1FIF - chains A and B of the 3 polymer chains in the assembly; structure by X-ray diffraction, 1.95 A resolution.

# Chain A (and B)
Molecule: Mannose-binding protein-A
Source organism: Rattus norvegicus
Notes: chain B of this document is another copy of the same molecule, construct and numbering; everything in this record applies to it too
UniProtKB: P19999 (MBL1_RAT); the construct has insertions or renumbered stretches relative to UniProt, so the offset changes along the chain: 73-180 = UniProt 90-197; 182-190 = UniProt 198-206; 195-226 = UniProt 207-238
Sequence (154 residues; each row starts with the number of its first residue):
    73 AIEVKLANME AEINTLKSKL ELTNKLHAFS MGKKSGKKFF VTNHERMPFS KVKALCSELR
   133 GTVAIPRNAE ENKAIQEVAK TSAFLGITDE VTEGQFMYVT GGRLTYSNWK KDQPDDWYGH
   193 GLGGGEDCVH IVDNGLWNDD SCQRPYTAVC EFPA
Cystine bridges: C128-C222, C200-C214
Construct notes: engineered mutation Q185 (Glu202 in P19999), D187 (Asn204 in P19999), W189 (His206 in P19999), G196 (Ser208 in P19999), H202 (Thr214 in P19999), D212 (Ile224 in P19999), R216 (Ala228 in P19999), P217 (Ser229 in P19999), Y218 (His230 in P19999); insertion (181, 191-194)
Ion coordination: Ca2+ site 1: E84, E165, D199; Ca2+ site 2: D161, E165, D188, E198, D199; Ca2+ site 3: Q185, D187, E198, N210, D211
Swiss-Prot annotation at these positions:
  - binding site (Ca(2+)): D161, E165, E198, D199, N210, D211

# How chain A and chain B interact
Residue-residue contacts - 40 pairs, chain A then chain B:
  I74(A) with I74(B), hydrophobic; L78(B), hydrophobic
  K77(A) with L78(B)
  L78(A) with L78(B), hydrophobic
  M81(A) with L78(B); M81(B), hydrophobic; E82(B); I85(B), hydrophobic
  E84(A) with K89(B), salt bridge
  T87(A) with K89(B), hydrogen bond
  L88(A) with L88(B), hydrophobic; K89(B); L92(B), hydrophobic
  K91(A) with L92(B)
  L92(A) with L92(B)
  L94(A) with E130(B); L131(B); R132(B)
  T95(A) with L92(B); N96(B), hydrogen bond
  K97(A) with E130(B), salt bridge; L131(B)
  L98(A) with L131(B); F224(B), hydrophobic
  H99(A) with H99(B)
  F101(A) with V113(B); T114(B); N115(B); L127(B), hydrophobic; L131(B), hydrophobic; A220(B); C222(B), hydrophobic
  S102(A) with H99(B), hydrogen bond; M103(B); V113(B)
  G104(A) with N115(B)
  K105(A) with N115(B), hydrogen bond (backbone-side chain)
  K106(A) with N115(B), hydrogen bond (side chain-backbone); E117(B)
  S107(A) with E117(B), hydrogen bond (backbone-side chain)
Also at the interface, not in a pair above, chain A (22 interface residues in all): I85, M103
Also at the interface, not in a pair above, chain B (25 interface residues in all): T95, F111, H116

# Summary
The interface between chain A and chain B involves 22 residues on one side and 25 on the other; the contacts
include 6 hydrogen bonds and 2 salt bridges. Among the polar pairs are E84(A)-K89(B), K97(A)-E130(B) and
T87(A)-K89(B).
Both chains are Mannose-binding protein-A (Rattus norvegicus). Entry 1FIF (N-acetylgalactosamine-selective
mutant of mannose-binding protein-A (qpdwg-hdrpy)) was determined by X-ray diffraction, deposited together
with 1FIH.
